PDB entry 9FWB | electron microscopy, 3.50 A resolution | chains D and B of the 4 polymer chains in the assembly

[Chain D]
Molecule: Outer membrane usher protein FimD
Organism: Escherichia coli
UniProt: P30130 (FIMD_ECOLI); residues 1-833 here correspond to UniProt positions 46-878 (UniProt number = residue number + 45)
Sequence (847 residues; each row starts with the number of its first residue):
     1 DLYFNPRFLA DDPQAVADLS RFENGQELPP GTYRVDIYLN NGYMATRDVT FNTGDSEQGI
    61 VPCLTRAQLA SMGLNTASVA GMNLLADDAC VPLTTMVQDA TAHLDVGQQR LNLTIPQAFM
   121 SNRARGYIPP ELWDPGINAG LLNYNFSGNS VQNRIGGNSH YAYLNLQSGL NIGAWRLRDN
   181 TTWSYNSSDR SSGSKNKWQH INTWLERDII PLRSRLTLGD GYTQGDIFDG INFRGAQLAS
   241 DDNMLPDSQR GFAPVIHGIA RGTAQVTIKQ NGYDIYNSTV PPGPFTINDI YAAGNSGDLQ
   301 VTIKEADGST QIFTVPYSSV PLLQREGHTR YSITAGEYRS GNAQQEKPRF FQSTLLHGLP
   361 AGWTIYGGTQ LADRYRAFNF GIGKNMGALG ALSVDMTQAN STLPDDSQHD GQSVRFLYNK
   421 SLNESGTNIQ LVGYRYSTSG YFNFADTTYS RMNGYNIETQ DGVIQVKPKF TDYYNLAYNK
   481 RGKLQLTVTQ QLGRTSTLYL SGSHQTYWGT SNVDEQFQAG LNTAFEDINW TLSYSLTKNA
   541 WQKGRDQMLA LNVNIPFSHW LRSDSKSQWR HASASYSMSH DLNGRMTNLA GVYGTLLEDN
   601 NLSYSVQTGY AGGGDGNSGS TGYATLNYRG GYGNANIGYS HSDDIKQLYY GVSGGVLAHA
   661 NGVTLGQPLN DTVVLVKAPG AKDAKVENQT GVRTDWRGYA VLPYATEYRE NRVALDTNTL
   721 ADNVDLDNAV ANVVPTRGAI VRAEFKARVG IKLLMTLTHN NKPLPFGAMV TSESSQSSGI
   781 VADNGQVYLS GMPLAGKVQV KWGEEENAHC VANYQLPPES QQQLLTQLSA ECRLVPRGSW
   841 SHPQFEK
Unresolved in the structure: 1-115, 188-193, 454-477, 614-616, 804-808, 834-847
Construct notes: conflict Pro-348 (Thr393 in P30130); expression tag (834-847)
Cystine bridges: Cys-810/Cys-832

[Chain B]
Molecule: Type-1 fimbrial protein, A chain
Organism: Escherichia coli
UniProt: P04128 (FIMA1_ECOLI); residues 1-159 here correspond to UniProt positions 24-182 (UniProt number = residue number + 23)
Sequence (160 residues; row label = number of the first residue in the row; numbering starts at 0):
     0 MAATTVNGGT VHFKGEVVNA ACAVDAGSVD QTVQLGQVRT ASLAQEGATS SAVGFNIQLN
    60 DCDTNVASKA AVAFLGTAID AGHTNVLALQ SSAAGSATNV GVQILDRTGA ALTLDGATFS
   120 SETTLNNGTN TIPFQARYFA TGAATPGAAN ADATFKVQYQ
Unresolved in the structure: 0-19
Construct notes: initiating methionine (0)
Cystine bridges: Cys-21/Cys-61

[How chain D and chain B interact]
Residue-residue contacts (73):
  Arg-125(D) / Gln-44(B)  hydrogen bond
  Asn-145(D) / Gln-57(B)
  Asn-145(D) / Thr-128(B)
  Ser-147(D) / Thr-128(B)
  Ile-201(D) / Asn-125(B)
  Tyr-222(D) / Arg-106(B)  hydrogen bond
  Asn-232(D) / Thr-123(B)
  Asp-247(D) / Thr-48(B)  hydrogen bond
  Asp-247(D) / Arg-136(B)  salt bridge
  Gln-270(D) / Glu-45(B)
  Tyr-273(D) / Asn-98(B)  hydrogen bond
  Tyr-273(D) / Gly-141(B)
  Ile-275(D) / Gln-44(B)  hydrogen bond (backbone-side chain)
  Tyr-291(D) / Gln-44(B)
  Tyr-291(D) / Glu-45(B)
  Tyr-291(D) / Gly-46(B)
  Ala-293(D) / Glu-45(B)
  Ala-293(D) / His-82(B)
  Gly-294(D) / His-82(B)
  Asn-295(D) / Gly-81(B)  hydrogen bond (side chain-backbone)
  Asn-295(D) / Thr-83(B)
  Leu-422(D) / Gly-81(B)
  Gly-426(D) / Ala-80(B)
  Thr-427(D) / Ala-80(B)
  Ile-429(D) / Ala-80(B)
  Thr-487(D) / Asp-114(B)
  Gln-491(D) / Ala-77(B)  hydrogen bond (side chain-backbone)
  Gln-491(D) / Ile-78(B)  hydrogen bond (side chain-backbone)
  Gln-491(D) / Asp-79(B)
  Gln-491(D) / Ala-80(B)  hydrogen bond (side chain-backbone)
  Arg-494(D) / Ile-78(B)
  Arg-494(D) / Ala-87(B)
  Thr-495(D) / Thr-76(B)
  Thr-497(D) / Gly-75(B)
  Thr-497(D) / Thr-76(B)
  Thr-497(D) / Ala-77(B)
  Tyr-499(D) / Leu-74(B)  hydrophobic
  Tyr-499(D) / Gly-75(B)  hydrogen bond (side chain-backbone)
  Tyr-499(D) / Ala-77(B)  hydrogen bond (side chain-backbone)
  Tyr-499(D) / Leu-113(B)
  Tyr-499(D) / Asp-114(B)
  Ser-501(D) / Ala-116(B)
  Gln-518(D) / Gly-115(B)
  Gln-518(D) / Ala-116(B)
  Gln-518(D) / Lys-155(B)
  Asn-522(D) / Leu-74(B)
  Asn-522(D) / Gly-75(B)
  Asn-522(D) / Thr-76(B)  hydrogen bond (backbone-side chain)
  Thr-523(D) / Thr-76(B)
  Glu-526(D) / Gln-89(B)
  Asp-527(D) / Gln-89(B)
  Asp-527(D) / Ser-90(B)
  Asn-529(D) / Asp-151(B)
  Thr-531(D) / Leu-74(B)
  Ser-563(D) / Ala-93(B)
  Ser-575(D) / Asp-29(B)  hydrogen bond
  Tyr-593(D) / Asp-29(B)
  Thr-595(D) / Thr-31(B)
  Asn-600(D) / Gln-33(B)
  Gln-607(D) / Asp-29(B)  hydrogen bond
  Tyr-623(D) / Ala-25(B)
  Tyr-623(D) / Gly-26(B)  hydrogen bond (side chain-backbone)
  Tyr-623(D) / Val-28(B)
  Thr-625(D) / Ala-25(B)
  Thr-625(D) / Gly-26(B)
  Asn-627(D) / Gly-26(B)  hydrogen bond (side chain-backbone)
  Tyr-649(D) / Ala-25(B)  hydrophobic
  Asn-688(D) / Gln-36(B)
  Thr-690(D) / Gln-33(B)
  Tyr-704(D) / Ala-51(B)
  Tyr-704(D) / Gly-53(B)
  Tyr-704(D) / Gln-134(B)  hydrogen bond
  Thr-706(D) / Ala-51(B)
Other interface residues (no listed pair), chain D (59 interface residues in all): Asn-149, Tyr-163, Asn-165, Thr-182, Arg-250, Asn-428, Thr-489, Ala-524, Asn-554, Ser-603, Ser-605, Asn-636, Asn-670
Other interface residues (no listed pair), chain B (57 interface residues in all): Asp-24, Ser-27, Gly-35, Ser-50, Val-52, Asn-59, Asp-60, Lys-68, Leu-88, Ser-91, Asn-126, Gly-127, Thr-130, Thr-140, Ala-142

[Overview]
59 residues of chain D face 57 of chain B across their interface; the contacts include 17 hydrogen bonds and 1
salt bridge. Polar contacts include Asp-247(D)/Arg-136(B), Arg-125(D)/Gln-44(B) and Tyr-222(D)/Arg-106(B).
Chain D is Outer membrane usher protein FimD and chain B is Type-1 fimbrial protein, A chain, both from
Escherichia coli; the structure, Cryo-EM structure of the type 1 pilus assembly platform as part of the
FimA-bound chaperone-usher pilus ..., was determined by electron microscopy together with 9FW9, 9FX0, 9FX8,
9FXB, 9FXS and 9FY9 from the same study.
